2XLS - chains A and D; structure by X-ray diffraction, 3.00 A resolution.

[Chain A (and D)]
Protein: Flavin-containing monooxygenase
From: Methylophaga aminisulfidivorans
Notes: EC 1.14.13.8; chain D of this document is another copy of the same molecule, construct and numbering; everything in this record applies to it too
UniProt: Q83XK4 (Q83XK4_9GAMM); residues 6-461 here correspond to UniProt positions 1-456 (UniProt number = residue number - 5)
Amino-acid sequence (461 residues; each row starts with the number of its first residue):
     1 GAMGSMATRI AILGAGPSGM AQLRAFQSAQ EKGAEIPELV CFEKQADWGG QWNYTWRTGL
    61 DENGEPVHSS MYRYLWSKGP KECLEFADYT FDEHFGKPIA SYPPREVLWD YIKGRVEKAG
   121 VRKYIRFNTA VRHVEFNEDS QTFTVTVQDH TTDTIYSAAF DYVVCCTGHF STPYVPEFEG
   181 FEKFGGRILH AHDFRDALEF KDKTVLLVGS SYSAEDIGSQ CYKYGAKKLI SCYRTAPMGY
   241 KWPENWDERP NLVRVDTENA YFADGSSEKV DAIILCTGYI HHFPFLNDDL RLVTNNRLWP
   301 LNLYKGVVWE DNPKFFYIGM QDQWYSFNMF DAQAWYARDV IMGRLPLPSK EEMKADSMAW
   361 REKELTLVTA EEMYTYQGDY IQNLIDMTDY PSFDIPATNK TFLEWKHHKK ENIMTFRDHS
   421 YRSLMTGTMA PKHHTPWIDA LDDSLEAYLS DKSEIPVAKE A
Unresolved in the structure: 1-4, 451-461 (chain D: 1-5, 453-461)
Sequence notes: expression tag (1-5); engineered mutation K78 (Asn73 in Q83XK4); conflict A158 (Glu153 in Q83XK4), A159 (Glu154 in Q83XK4)
Small-molecule neighbours:
  - FAD (flavin-adenine dinucleotide): G14, A15, G16, P17, S18, G19, F42, E43, K44, Q45, G49, G50, Q51, W52, H68, S70, M71, Y72, L75, W76, S77, K78, L84, T129, A130, V131, C166, T167, G168, F170, S171, Y212, F285, Q323, S326, F327, F330
  - NADP (NAP; NADP nicotinamide-adenine-dinucleotide phosphate): K78, F170, Y174, P176, F178, V208, G209, S210, S211, Y212, S213, R234, T235, N251, C276, T277, G278, Y279, N296, D322, Q323
From the paper describing this entry:
  - binding site for NADP: K78
  - conformationally variable residues (side-chain flip): Y212

[Chain A / chain D interface]
Contacting residue pairs (58; chain A residue first):
  W56(A) with V175(D), hydrophobic; E177(D); F181(D), hydrophobic; I188(D), hydrophobic
  R57(A) with V175(D), hydrogen bond (side chain-backbone); E177(D), salt bridge
  L60(A) with L60(D), hydrophobic; P173(D)
  N63(A) with I280(D); H282(D)
  G64(A) with T172(D); H282(D)
  R73(A) with E182(D); K183(D)
  R132(A) with P284(D)
  H133(A) with H133(D)
  Q148(A) with R291(D)
  D153(A) with R291(D), salt bridge; V293(D)
  T154(A) with D288(D)
  I155(A) with L286(D); N287(D); D288(D), hydrogen bond (backbone-side chain); R291(D)
  T172(A) with G64(D)
  P173(A) with L60(D)
  V175(A) with W56(D), hydrophobic; R57(D), hydrogen bond (backbone-side chain)
  E177(A) with W56(D); R57(D), salt bridge
  F181(A) with W56(D), hydrophobic
  E182(A) with R73(D), hydrogen bond (backbone-side chain)
  K183(A) with R73(D)
  F184(A) with D196(D)
  G185(A) with D196(D); L198(D); E199(D), hydrogen bond (backbone-backbone)
  R187(A) with R187(D); E199(D)
  D193(A) with T58(D)
  D196(A) with F184(D); G185(D)
  L198(A) with G185(D)
  E199(A) with G185(D), hydrogen bond (backbone-backbone); R187(D)
  K203(A) with K203(D)
  I280(A) with N63(D)
  H282(A) with N63(D); G64(D)
  P284(A) with R132(D), hydrogen bond (backbone-side chain)
  L286(A) with I155(D)
  N287(A) with I155(D)
  D288(A) with T154(D); I155(D), hydrogen bond (side chain-backbone)
  R291(A) with Q148(D); D153(D), salt bridge; I155(D)
  V293(A) with D153(D)
Also at the interface, not in a pair above, chain A (46 interface residues in all): Y54, T58, G59, E62, P66, T146, S171, P176, G186, I188, L275
Also at the interface, not in a pair above, chain D (47 interface residues in all): Y54, G59, E62, E65, P66, T146, S171, P176, G186, D193, L275

[Summary]
Chain A and chain D form an interface of 46 and 47 residues respectively, with 8 hydrogen bonds and 4 salt
bridges. Polar contacts include R57(A)-E177(D), D153(A)-R291(D) and R57(A)-V175(D). Bound to chain A:
flavin-adenine dinucleotide and NADP. The paper reports a binding site for NADP at K78(A); conformational
variability at Y212(A).
Chain A and chain D are both Flavin-containing monooxygenase (Methylophaga aminisulfidivorans); the structure,
Joint-functions of protein residues and NADP(H) in oxygen-activation by flavin-containing monooxygenase:
Asn78Lys mutant, was determined by X-ray diffraction together with 2XLP, 2XLR, 2XLT and 2XLU from the same
study.
